Entry 8FQC (electron microscopy, 3.20 A resolution); this record covers chains i1 and l1 of the 38 polymer chains in the assembly.

[Chain i1]
Name: Baseplate Wedge 2 protein, gp29
Source organism: Agrobacterium phage Milano
UniProt: A0A482MFU4 (A0A482MFU4_9CAUD); residues 1-396 here = UniProt positions 1-396
Chain sequence (396 residues; row label = number of the first residue in the row):
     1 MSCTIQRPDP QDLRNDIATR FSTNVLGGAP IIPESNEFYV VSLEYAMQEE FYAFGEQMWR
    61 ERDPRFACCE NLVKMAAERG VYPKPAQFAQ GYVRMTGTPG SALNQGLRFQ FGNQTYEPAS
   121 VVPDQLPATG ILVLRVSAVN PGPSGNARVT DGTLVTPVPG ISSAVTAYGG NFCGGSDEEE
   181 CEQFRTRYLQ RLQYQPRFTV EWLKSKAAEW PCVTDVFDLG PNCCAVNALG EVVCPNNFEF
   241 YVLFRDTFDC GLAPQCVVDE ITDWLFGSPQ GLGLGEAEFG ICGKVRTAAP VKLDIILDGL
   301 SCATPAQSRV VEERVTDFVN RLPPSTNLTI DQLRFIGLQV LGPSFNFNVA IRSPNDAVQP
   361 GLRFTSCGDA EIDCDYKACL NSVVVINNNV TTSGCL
Unresolved in the structure: 1-2, 396
Cystine bridges: Cys-69/Cys-181, Cys-173/Cys-212, Cys-223/Cys-374, Cys-250/Cys-379
Reported in the primary citation:
  - self-association interface (contacts with another copy of this molecule); pairs are residue here / residue on that copy: Cys-3/Cys-68 (disulfide)

[Chain l1]
Name: Baseplate Wedge 3 protein, gp30
Source organism: Agrobacterium phage Milano
UniProt: A0A482MFT7 (A0A482MFT7_9CAUD); numbering as in UniProt (aligned over 1-286)
Chain sequence (286 residues; each row starts with the number of its first residue):
     1 MNVLIPGIDG MVSAGTLEYT GCCPPSFADV DECTLATAFV GLLPSGPLWD RPKYEAITTI
    61 TEAGNCAACW TTDHCPTLVD YAVNVGARLA SVIERTIWPA VRESDPFTAV TSTADWLNRF
   121 DWVNCFETSC RSKELGEKTP IEYMTDCGPV YVKITYPPSL QQAFESALIK SLERLSMGII
   181 KNLAAINFVI EPLKVRVVPV DTTDACENET LCVVLEKTSD FFDGVNANTC GIPTPVAAYI
   241 DRDVMQLPSD LDKYIWPGHM AAECIVRSLL SHVSRFCLIR TEQAPD
Unresolved in the structure: 286
Cystine bridges: Cys-33/Cys-66, Cys-125/Cys-264, Cys-212/Cys-277

[Chain i1 / chain l1 interface]
Cross-chain cystine bridges: Cys-68(i1)/Cys-23(l1), Cys-282(i1)/Cys-206(l1)
Residue-residue contacts - 95 pairs, chain i1 then chain l1:
  Asn-36(i1) / Leu-78(l1)
  Tyr-39(i1) / Pro-44(l1)  hydrophobic
  Tyr-39(i1) / Trp-49(l1)  hydrophobic
  Tyr-39(i1) / Leu-78(l1)  hydrophobic
  Val-40(i1) / Leu-78(l1)  hydrophobic
  Val-40(i1) / Tyr-81(l1)
  Leu-43(i1) / Leu-43(l1)  hydrophobic
  Glu-44(i1) / Tyr-81(l1)
  Glu-44(i1) / Arg-88(l1)  salt bridge
  Ala-46(i1) / Leu-42(l1)  hydrophobic
  Met-47(i1) / Phe-39(l1)  hydrophobic
  Met-47(i1) / Val-85(l1)  hydrophobic
  Met-47(i1) / Arg-88(l1)
  Met-47(i1) / Leu-89(l1)  hydrophobic
  Glu-50(i1) / Phe-39(l1)
  Glu-50(i1) / Leu-89(l1)
  Phe-51(i1) / Leu-89(l1)  hydrophobic
  Phe-51(i1) / Thr-96(l1)
  Phe-51(i1) / Ile-97(l1)  hydrophobic
  Phe-54(i1) / Pro-25(l1)
  Phe-54(i1) / Phe-27(l1)  hydrophobic
  Phe-54(i1) / Ile-93(l1)  hydrophobic
  Gly-55(i1) / Ile-97(l1)
  Gln-57(i1) / Pro-24(l1)
  Met-58(i1) / Phe-27(l1)  hydrophobic
  Trp-59(i1) / Ala-100(l1)
  Trp-59(i1) / Val-101(l1)  hydrophobic
  Trp-59(i1) / Ser-104(l1)
  Glu-61(i1) / Pro-24(l1)
  Arg-62(i1) / Val-101(l1)
  Cys-68(i1) / Cys-22(l1)
  Cys-68(i1) / Cys-23(l1)  disulfide
  Cys-69(i1) / Thr-20(l1)
  Glu-70(i1) / Glu-18(l1)
  Glu-70(i1) / Tyr-19(l1)
  Glu-70(i1) / Thr-20(l1)  hydrogen bond (side chain-backbone)
  Glu-70(i1) / Cys-22(l1)
  Glu-70(i1) / Cys-23(l1)
  Asn-71(i1) / Cys-23(l1)
  Val-73(i1) / Leu-17(l1)  hydrophobic
  Glu-78(i1) / Phe-107(l1)
  Glu-78(i1) / Arg-174(l1)  hydrogen bond (backbone-side chain)
  Arg-79(i1) / Ile-8(l1)
  Arg-79(i1) / Asp-105(l1)  salt bridge
  Arg-79(i1) / Phe-107(l1)
  Arg-79(i1) / Met-177(l1)
  Arg-79(i1) / Phe-188(l1)
  Gly-80(i1) / Gly-7(l1)
  Gly-80(i1) / Ile-8(l1)
  Gly-80(i1) / Phe-188(l1)
  Tyr-82(i1) / Pro-6(l1)
  Tyr-82(i1) / Ala-14(l1)  hydrophobic
  Pro-83(i1) / Ala-14(l1)
  Pro-83(i1) / Gly-15(l1)  hydrogen bond (backbone-backbone)
  Pro-83(i1) / Leu-17(l1)  hydrophobic
  Pro-85(i1) / Ser-13(l1)
  Pro-85(i1) / Ala-14(l1)
  Phe-88(i1) / Met-1(l1)
  Glu-179(i1) / Leu-17(l1)
  Glu-180(i1) / Leu-17(l1)
  Cys-181(i1) / Leu-17(l1)
  Phe-184(i1) / Leu-17(l1)  hydrophobic
  Arg-191(i1) / Ile-8(l1)
  Arg-191(i1) / Asp-9(l1)  salt bridge
  Arg-191(i1) / Met-177(l1)  hydrogen bond (side chain-backbone)
  Leu-192(i1) / Met-177(l1)  hydrophobic
  Gln-195(i1) / Gly-178(l1)
  Pro-196(i1) / Asp-9(l1)
  Pro-196(i1) / Gly-178(l1)
  Phe-198(i1) / Ile-180(l1)  hydrophobic
  Leu-229(i1) / Cys-206(l1)
  Leu-229(i1) / Glu-207(l1)
  Leu-229(i1) / Arg-275(l1)
  Val-232(i1) / Ser-274(l1)
  Asn-236(i1) / Arg-275(l1)
  Pro-269(i1) / Thr-202(l1)
  Pro-269(i1) / Asp-204(l1)
  Gln-270(i1) / Asp-204(l1)  hydrogen bond (backbone-side chain)
  Gln-270(i1) / Ala-205(l1)
  Gln-270(i1) / Cys-206(l1)  hydrogen bond (backbone-side chain)
  Gly-271(i1) / Leu-211(l1)
  Leu-272(i1) / Pro-199(l1)  hydrophobic
  Leu-272(i1) / Asp-201(l1)
  Gly-273(i1) / Asn-182(l1)
  Gly-273(i1) / Leu-183(l1)  hydrogen bond (backbone-backbone)
  Leu-274(i1) / Leu-183(l1)  hydrophobic
  Gly-275(i1) / Asn-182(l1)  hydrogen bond (backbone-side chain)
  Glu-276(i1) / Asn-182(l1)
  Ala-277(i1) / Asn-182(l1)
  Glu-278(i1) / Lys-181(l1)
  Glu-278(i1) / His-272(l1)  salt bridge
  Phe-279(i1) / Lys-181(l1)  hydrogen bond (backbone-backbone)
  Phe-279(i1) / Val-213(l1)  hydrophobic
  Phe-279(i1) / Phe-276(l1)  hydrophobic
  Cys-282(i1) / Cys-206(l1)  disulfide
Also at the interface, not in a pair above, chain i1 (59 interface residues in all): Lys-84, Gln-87, Tyr-194, Arg-197, Trp-202, Gly-230, Glu-231
Also at the interface, not in a pair above, chain l1 (67 interface residues in all): Asn-2, Ile-5, Val-12, Ser-26, Val-30, Ala-82, Val-92, Glu-173, Ser-176, Leu-270, Val-273

[Summary]
Chain i1 and chain l1 form an interface of 59 and 67 residues respectively, with 2 disulfide bonds, 9 hydrogen
bonds and 4 salt bridges. Among the polar pairs are Glu-44(i1)/Arg-88(l1), Arg-79(i1)/Asp-105(l1) and
Arg-191(i1)/Asp-9(l1). From the paper: a self-association interface involving Cys-3(i1).
Chain i1 is Baseplate Wedge 2 protein, gp29 and chain l1 is Baseplate Wedge 3 protein, gp30, both from
Agrobacterium phage Milano; the structure, Structure of baseplate with receptor binding complex of
Agrobacterium phage Milano, was determined by electron microscopy together with 8FOP, 8FOU and 8FOY from the
same study.
